PDB entry 7QJ2 | electron microscopy, 8.60 A resolution (very low resolution: no residue pairs are listed; an interface is given only as per-side residue counts) | chains K and L of the 22 polymer chains in the assembly

# Chain K
Name: Gamma-tubulin complex component 4
Organism: Homo sapiens
UniProt: Q9UGJ1 (GCP4_HUMAN); numbering as in UniProt (aligned over 1-667)
Chain sequence (667 residues; each row starts with the number of its first residue):
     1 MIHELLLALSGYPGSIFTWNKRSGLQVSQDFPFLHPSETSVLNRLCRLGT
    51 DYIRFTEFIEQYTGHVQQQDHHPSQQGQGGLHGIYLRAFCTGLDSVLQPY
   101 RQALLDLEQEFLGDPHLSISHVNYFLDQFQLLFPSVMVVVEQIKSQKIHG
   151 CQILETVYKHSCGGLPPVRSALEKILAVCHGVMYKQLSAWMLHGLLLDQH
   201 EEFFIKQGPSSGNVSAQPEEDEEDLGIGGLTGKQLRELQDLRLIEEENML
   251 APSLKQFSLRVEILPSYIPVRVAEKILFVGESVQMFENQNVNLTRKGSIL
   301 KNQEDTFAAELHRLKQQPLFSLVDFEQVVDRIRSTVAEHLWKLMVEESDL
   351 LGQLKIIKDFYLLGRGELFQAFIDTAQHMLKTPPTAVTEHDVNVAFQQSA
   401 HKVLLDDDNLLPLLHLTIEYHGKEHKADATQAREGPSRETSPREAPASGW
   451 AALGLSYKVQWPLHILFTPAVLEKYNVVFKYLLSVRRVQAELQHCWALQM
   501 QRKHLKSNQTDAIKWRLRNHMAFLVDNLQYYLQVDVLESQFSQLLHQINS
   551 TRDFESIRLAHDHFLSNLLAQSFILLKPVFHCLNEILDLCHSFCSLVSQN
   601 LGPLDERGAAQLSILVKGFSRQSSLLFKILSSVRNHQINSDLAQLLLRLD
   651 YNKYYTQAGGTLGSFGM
Not modelled in the structure: 70-75, 207-252, 292-299, 423-447, 503-508, 632-635, 658-667

# Chain L
Name: Gamma-tubulin complex component 6
Organism: Homo sapiens
UniProt: Q96RT7 (GCP6_HUMAN); the construct has insertions or renumbered stretches relative to UniProt, so the offset changes along the chain: 1-608 = UniProt 1-608; 1474-1811 = UniProt 1482-1819
Chain sequence (1819 residues; row label = number of the first residue in the row; note: 865 numbers in that range are skipped by the numbering (no residue carries them; nothing is unmodelled there); a row labelled like 608A-608Z holds insertion residues (608A, then the next letters in order)):
     1 MASITQLFDDLCEALLPAAKTHLGQRSVNRKRAKRSLKKVAYNALFTNLF
    51 QDETQQLQPDMSKLPARNKILMLSFDLRVGGLGPKADRLEELVEELEAAP
   101 CCPLLEVGSVLDLLVQLAGSGPPQVLPRKRDYFLNNKHVGRNVPYSGYDC
   151 DDLSVFEMDVQSLISREECLCHSMIQETLQVMEAAPGTGLPTVGLFSFGD
   201 PCGDRFERDTRVSLFGALVHSRTYDMDVRLGLPPVPDNADLSGLAIKVPP
   251 SVDQWEDEGFQSASNLTPDSQSEPSVTPDVDLWEAALTYEASKRRCWERV
   301 GCPPGHREEPYLTEAGRDAFDKFCRLHQGELQLLAGGVLQAPQPVLVKEC
   351 ELVKDVLNVLIGVVSATFSLCQPAQAFVVKRGVHVSGASPESISSLLSEV
   401 AEYGTCYTRLSHFSLQPVLDSLYSKGLVFQAFTSGLRRYLQYYRACVLST
   451 PPTLSLLTIGFLFKKLGRQLRYLAELCGVGAVLPGTCGGGPRAAFPTGVK
   501 LLSYLYQEALHNCSNEHYPVLLSLLKTSCEPYTRFIHDWVYSGVFRDAYG
   551 EFMIQVNHEYLSFRDKLYWTHGYVLISKEVEDCVPVFLKHIAHDIYVCGK
   601 TINLLKLC
608A-608Z CPRHYLCWSDVPVPRISVIFSLEELK
609A-609Z EIEKDCAVYVGRMERVARHSSVSKEE
610A-610Z KELRMEIAKQELIAHAREAASRVLSA
611A-611Z LSDRQMSERMALDARKREQFQRLKEQ
612A-612Z FVKDQERRQAARQEELDDDFSYAREL
613A-613Z RDRERRLKSLEEELERKARQALVDHY
614A-614Z SKLSAEAARREQKALWRIQRHRLESA
615A-615Z RLRFLLEDEKHIQEMLKAVSEAHQPQ
616A-616Z EPPDVLLSVHPQVTSPGPEHPEGGQG
617A-617Z CDSGSAEQHSPAWDGWNRPGLLTPQP
618A-618Z LKPLAVGAGGRGLQQAEGARPFSDSL
619A-619Z SIGDFLPVGPGAEPSVQTGMVPLLEV
620A-620Z ALQTINLDLPPSAPGEAPAAASTQPS
621A-621Z RPQEYDFSTVLRPAVATSPAPGPLQA
622A-622Z AECSLGSSGLQLWEDSCGKMDACGSA
623A-623Z SRETLLPSHPPRRAALEEGSSQPTER
624A-624Z LFGQVSGGGLPTGDYASEIAPTRPRW
625A-625Z NTHGHVSDASIRVGENVSDVAPTQPR
626A-626Z WNTHGHVSNASISLGESVSDVAPTRP
627A-627Z RWNIHGHVSNASIRVGENVSDVAPTR
628A-628Z PRWNTHGHVSNASIRVGENVSDVAPT
629A-629Z RPRWNTHGHVSDASISLGESVSDMAP
630A-630Z ARPRWNTHGHVSDASISLGESVSDMA
631A-631Z PTRPRWNTHGHVSDTSIRVGENVSDV
632A-632Z APIRSRCNTHGHVSDASISLGEPVSD
633A-633Z VVSTRPRWNTHVPIPPPHMVLGALSP
634A-634Z EAEPNTPRPQQSPPGHTSQSALSLGA
635A-635Z QSTVLDCGPRLPVEVGPSLSSPSSGC
636A-636Z GEGSISVGENVSDVAPTQPWWPNTPG
637A-637Z DSVSEELGPGRSGDTEDLSPNWPLNS
638A-638Z QEDTAAQSSPGRGEEAEASAAEAQGG
639A-639Z EQAYLAGLAGQYHLERYPDSYESMSE
640A-640Z PPIAHLLRPVLPRAFAFPVDPQVQSA
641A-641O ADETAVQLSELLTLP
  1474 VLMKRSITAPLAAHISLVNKAAVDYFFVELHLEAHYEALRHFLLMEDGEF
  1524 AQSLSDLLFEKLGAGQTPGELLNPLVLNSVLSKALQCSLHGDTPHASNLS
  1574 LALKYLPEVFAPNAPDVLSCLELRYKVDWPLNIVITEGCVSKYSGVFSFL
  1624 LQLKLMMWALKDVCFHLKRTALLSHMAGSVQFRQLQLFKHEMQHFVKVIQ
  1674 GYIANQILHVTWCEFRARLATVGDLEEIQRAHAEYLHKAVFRGLLTEKAA
  1724 PVMNVIHSIFSLVLKFRSQLISQAWGPPGGPRGAEHPNFALMQQSYNTFK
  1774 YYSHFLFKVVTKLVNRGYQPHLEDFLLRINFNNYYQDA
Not modelled in the structure: 1-281, 371-389, 418-424, 480-493, 557-565, 575-585, 608A-608Z, 609A-609Z, 610A-610Z, 611A-611Z, 612A-612Z, 613A-613Z, 614A-614Z, 615A-615Z, 616A-616Z, 617A-617Z, 618A-618Z, 619A-619Z, 620A-620Z, 621A-621Z, 622A-622Z, 623A-623Z, 624A-624Z, 625A-625Z, 626A-626Z, 627A-627Z, 628A-628Z, 629A-629Z, 630A-630Z, 631A-631Z, 632A-632Z, 633A-633Z, 634A-634Z, 635A-635Z, 636A-636Z, 637A-637Z, 638A-638Z, 639A-639Z, 640A-640Z, 641A-641O, 1536-1540, 1583-1587, 1645-1648, 1694-1697, 1744-1758, 1790-1791, 1808-1811

# Interface between chain K and chain L
At this resolution (9 A) residue pairs are not listed: 46 residues of chain K and 40 of chain L lie at the interface.

# Overview
Chain K and chain L form an interface of 46 and 40 residues respectively.
Here chain K is Gamma-tubulin complex component 4 and chain L is Gamma-tubulin complex component 6, both from
Homo sapiens. Entry 7QJ2 (Structure of recombinant human gamma-Tubulin Ring Complex 8-spoked assembly
intermediate (spokes 5-12)) was determined by electron microscopy, deposited together with 7QJ0, 7QJ1, 7QJ3,
7QJ4, 7QJD and 7QJE.
